Entry 7XG3 (electron microscopy, 3.00 A resolution); this record covers chains H and I of the 12 polymer chains in the assembly.

== Chain H ==
Name: Csf5
Source organism: Pseudomonas aeruginosa
Sequence (268 residues; each row starts with the number of its first residue):
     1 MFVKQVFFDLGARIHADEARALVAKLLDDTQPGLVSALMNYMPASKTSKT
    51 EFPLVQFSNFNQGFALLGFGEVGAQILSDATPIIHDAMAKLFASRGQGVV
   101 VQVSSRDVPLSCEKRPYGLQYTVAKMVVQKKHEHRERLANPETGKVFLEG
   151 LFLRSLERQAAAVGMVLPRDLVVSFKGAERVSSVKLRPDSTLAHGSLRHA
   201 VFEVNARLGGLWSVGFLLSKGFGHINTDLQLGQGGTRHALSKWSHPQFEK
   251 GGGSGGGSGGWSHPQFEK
Not modelled in the structure: 235-268

== Chain I ==
Molecule: crRNA
Source organism: Pseudomonas aeruginosa
Sequence (61 nucleotides; each row starts with the number of its first residue):
     1 GUGAACGGUGGAGCAACACCUGAAGGAAGGCUUGAUGAGCGUGUUCCCCG
    51 CAUACGCGGGX
Modified residues: 23G (guanosine-5'-phosphate-2',3'-cyclic phosphate) at position 61

== How chain H and chain I interact ==
Pairs across the interface (64; chain H residue first):
  Gln-5(H) / G37(I)  hydrogen bond to the sugar
  Phe-7(H) / U36(I)  sugar contact
  Phe-7(H) / G37(I)  sugar contact
  His-15(H) / G41(I)  stacking on the base
  Asp-17(H) / G41(I)  hydrogen bond to the base
  Ser-48(H) / G60(I)  hydrogen bond to the sugar
  Lys-49(H) / G60(I)  hydrogen bond to the sugar
  Thr-50(H) / C49(I)  sugar contact
  Thr-50(H) / G59(I)  base contact
  Thr-50(H) / G60(I)  sugar contact
  Glu-51(H) / G60(I)  sugar contact
  Pro-53(H) / 23G_61(I)  phosphate contact
  Asn-59(H) / G37(I)  phosphate contact
  Asn-59(H) / A38(I)  hydrogen bond to the phosphate
  Phe-60(H) / U36(I)  phosphate contact
  Phe-60(H) / G37(I)  phosphate contact
  Asn-61(H) / G37(I)  phosphate contact
  Asn-61(H) / G39(I)  hydrogen bond to the base
  Asn-61(H) / C40(I)  base contact
  Gln-62(H) / U36(I)  phosphate contact
  Arg-106(H) / U36(I)  hydrogen bond to the base
  Arg-106(H) / G37(I)  hydrogen bond to the base
  Ala-124(H) / G39(I)  phosphate contact
  Lys-125(H) / G41(I)  base contact
  Lys-130(H) / U45(I)  base contact
  Lys-130(H) / G59(I)  sugar contact
  Lys-130(H) / G60(I)  base contact
  Lys-130(H) / 23G_61(I)  base contact
  Lys-131(H) / U45(I)  base contact
  Lys-131(H) / G59(I)  hydrogen bond to the base
  His-132(H) / U45(I)  stacking on the base
  Glu-133(H) / C57(I)  phosphate contact
  Arg-137(H) / G58(I)  salt bridge to the phosphate
  Arg-154(H) / G59(I)  salt bridge to the phosphate
  Arg-158(H) / G60(I)  salt bridge to the phosphate
  Ser-183(H) / U42(I)  base contact
  Ser-183(H) / G43(I)  hydrogen bond to the sugar
  Val-184(H) / U42(I)  sugar contact
  Lys-185(H) / G41(I)  base contact
  Lys-185(H) / U42(I)  hydrogen bond to the sugar
  Leu-186(H) / C46(I)  base contact
  Leu-186(H) / 23G_61(I)  base contact
  Arg-187(H) / 23G_61(I)  base contact
  Thr-191(H) / U44(I)  sugar contact
  Leu-192(H) / C46(I)  base contact
  Ala-193(H) / U44(I)  base contact
  His-194(H) / C46(I)  hydrogen bond to the base
  Gly-195(H) / U44(I)  hydrogen bond to the base
  Arg-198(H) / C40(I)  salt bridge to the phosphate
  Arg-198(H) / G41(I)  salt bridge to the phosphate
  His-199(H) / G39(I)  phosphate contact
  His-199(H) / C40(I)  salt bridge to the phosphate
  Phe-216(H) / G59(I)  phosphate contact
  Phe-216(H) / G60(I)  phosphate contact
  Leu-217(H) / 23G_61(I)  hydrogen bond to the phosphate
  Leu-218(H) / 23G_61(I)  hydrogen bond to the phosphate
  Ser-219(H) / 23G_61(I)  hydrogen bond to the phosphate
  Lys-220(H) / 23G_61(I)  base contact
  Phe-222(H) / U42(I)  base contact
  Ile-225(H) / G39(I)  phosphate contact
  Asn-226(H) / G37(I)  hydrogen bond to the base
  Asn-226(H) / A38(I)  phosphate contact
  Leu-229(H) / G37(I)  base contact
  Leu-229(H) / A38(I)  base contact
Also at the interface, not in a pair above, chain H (49 interface residues in all): Ser-104, Gln-129, Arg-135, Ser-182, Asp-228

== In short ==
49 residues of chain H and 17 residues of chain I are in contact; the contacts include 17 hydrogen bonds, 6
salt bridges and 2 aromatic stacking contacts. Polar contacts include Asp-17(H)/G41(I), Asn-61(H)/G39(I) and
Arg-106(H)/U36(I).
Chain H is Csf5 and chain I is crRNA, both from Pseudomonas aeruginosa; the structure, CryoEM structure of
type IV-A CasDinG bound NTS-nicked Csf-crRNA-dsDNA quaternary complex, was determined by electron microscopy,
deposited together with 7XF1, 7XFZ, 7XG0, 7XG1, 7XG2 and 7XG4.
